7YI2 - chains B and D of the 7 polymer chains in the assembly; structure by electron microscopy, 3.40 A resolution.

# Chain B
Molecule: Histone deacetylase RPD3
Source organism: Saccharomyces cerevisiae S288C
UniProtKB: P32561 (RPD3_YEAST); residue numbers follow UniProt; this construct covers 1-433
Chain sequence (433 residues; row label = number of the first residue in the row):
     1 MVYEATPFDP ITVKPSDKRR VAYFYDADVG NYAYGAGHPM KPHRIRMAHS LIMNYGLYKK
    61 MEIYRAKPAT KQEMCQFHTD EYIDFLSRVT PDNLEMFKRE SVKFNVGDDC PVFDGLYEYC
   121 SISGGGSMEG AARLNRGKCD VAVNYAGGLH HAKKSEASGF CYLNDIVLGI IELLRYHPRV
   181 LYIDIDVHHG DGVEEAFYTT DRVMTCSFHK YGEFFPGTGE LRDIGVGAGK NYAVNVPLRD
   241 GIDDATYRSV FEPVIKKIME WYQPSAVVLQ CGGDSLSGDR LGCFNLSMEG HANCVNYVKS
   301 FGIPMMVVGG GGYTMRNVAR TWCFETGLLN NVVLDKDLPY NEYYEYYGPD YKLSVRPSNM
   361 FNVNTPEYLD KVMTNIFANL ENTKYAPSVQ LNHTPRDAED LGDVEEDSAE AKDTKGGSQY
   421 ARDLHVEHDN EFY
Unresolved in the structure: 1-16, 385-433
Bound ions: Zn2+: Asp186, His188, Asp274

# Chain D
Molecule: Transcriptional regulatory protein RCO1
Source organism: Saccharomyces cerevisiae S288C
UniProtKB: Q04779 (RCO1_YEAST); numbering as in UniProt (aligned over 1-684)
Chain sequence (684 residues; numbered 1 to 684; the number before each row is that of its first residue):
     1 MDTSKKDTTR SPSHSNSSSP SSSSLSSSSS KEKKRPKRLS SQNVNYDLKR RKIITSEGIE
    61 RSFKNEHSNL AVEDNIPEEE PKELLEKDSK GNIIKLNEPS TISEDSKVSV TGLPLNKGPS
   121 EKIKRESLWN YRKNLGGQSN NSEMTLVPSK RFTQVPKNFQ DLNRNDLKTF LTENMTEESN
   181 IRSTIGWNGD IINRTRDREP ESDRDNKKLS NIRTKIILST NATYDSKSKL FGQNSIKSTS
   241 NASEKIFRDK NNSTIDFENE DFCSACNQSG SFLCCDTCPK SFHFLCLDPP IDPNNLPKGD
   301 WHCNECKFKI FINNSMATLK KIESNFIKQN NNVKIFAKLL FNIDSHNPKQ FQLPNYIKET
   361 FPAVKTGSRG QYSDENDKIP LTDRQLFNTS YGQSITKLDS YNPDTHIDSN SGKFLICYKC
   421 NQTRLGSWSH PENSRLIMTC DYCQTPWHLD CVPRASFKNL GSKWKCPLHS PTKVYKKIHH
   481 CQEDNSVNYK VWKKQRLINK KNQLYYEPLQ KIGYQNNGNI QIIPTTSHTD YDFNQDFKIT
   541 QIDENSIKYD FFDKIYKSKM VQKRKLFQFQ ESLIDKLVSN GSQNGNSEDN MVKDIASLIY
   601 FQVSNNDKSS NNKSASKSNN LRKLWDLKEL TNVVVPNELD SIQFNDFSSD EIKHLLYLKK
   661 IIESKPKEEL LKFLNIENPE NQSE
Unresolved in the structure: 1-95, 131-165, 188-258, 379-399, 478-488, 524-533, 565-684
Bound ions: Zn2+ site 1: Cys263, Cys266, His283, Cys286; Zn2+ site 2: Cys278, Cys303, Cys306; Zn2+ site 3: Cys417, Cys420, His448, Cys451; Zn2+ site 4: Cys440, Cys443, Cys466, His469
Reported in the primary citation:
  - mutagenesis - L509A/Q510A/K511A/I512A/Y549A/Y556A/M560A: decreased catalytic activity

# How chain B and chain D interact
Pairs across the interface - 61 pairs, chain B then chain D:
  His49(B) with Thr172(D), hydrogen bond
  Ser50(B) with Thr169(D)
  Met53(B) with Leu167(D); Thr169(D)
  Asn54(B) with Leu167(D); Lys168(D); Thr169(D)
  Tyr58(B) with Asp166(D), hydrogen bond (side chain-backbone); Leu167(D), hydrogen bond (side chain-backbone); Leu171(D), hydrophobic; Met175(D)
  Ile63(B) with Met175(D); Thr176(D); Glu177(D), hydrogen bond (backbone-backbone)
  Tyr64(B) with Glu177(D)
  Arg65(B) with Glu177(D), hydrogen bond (backbone-backbone); Glu178(D), salt bridge; Ser179(D), hydrogen bond (backbone-backbone)
  Ala66(B) with Ser179(D)
  Lys67(B) with Ser179(D), hydrogen bond (backbone-backbone); Arg182(D), hydrogen bond (backbone-side chain); Ile185(D)
  Pro68(B) with Arg182(D)
  Ala69(B) with Arg182(D)
  Gln72(B) with Trp187(D)
  Glu73(B) with Arg182(D), salt bridge; Thr184(D), hydrogen bond
  Gln76(B) with Trp187(D)
  Met128(B) with Arg182(D)
  Glu129(B) with Ser179(D), hydrogen bond; Asn180(D), hydrogen bond (side chain-backbone); Ile181(D), hydrogen bond (side chain-backbone); Arg182(D)
  Ala132(B) with Ile181(D); Arg182(D)
  Arg133(B) with Ser179(D), hydrogen bond; Ile181(D)
  Arg136(B) with Ile181(D)
  Glu172(B) with Ser183(D), hydrogen bond (side chain-backbone)
  Arg175(B) with Thr184(D)
  Tyr211(B) with Ala455(D)
  Gly212(B) with Ser456(D)
  Glu213(B) with Phe457(D); Lys458(D); Asn459(D)
  Arg239(B) with Leu449(D); Asp450(D), salt bridge; Arg454(D), hydrogen bond (side chain-backbone); Ala455(D), hydrogen bond (side chain-backbone)
  Glu342(B) with Thr169(D)
  Phe361(B) with Pro431(D); Glu432(D)
  Val363(B) with Leu436(D), hydrophobic
  Thr365(B) with Arg435(D); Asp450(D), hydrogen bond
  Glu367(B) with Arg435(D), salt bridge
  Tyr368(B) with Asp450(D); Arg454(D); Ala455(D)
  Lys371(B) with Asp450(D), hydrogen bond (side chain-backbone); Cys451(D), hydrogen bond (side chain-backbone)
Other interface residues (no listed pair), chain B (42 interface residues in all): Phe24, Tyr25, Ala36, Tyr55, Gly56, Lys59, Gly125, Lys210, Pro366
Other interface residues (no listed pair), chain D (36 interface residues in all): Val110, Ser400, Lys419, Arg424, Leu460

# Overview
The interface between chain B and chain D involves 42 residues on one side and 36 on the other; the contacts
include 19 hydrogen bonds and 4 salt bridges. Polar contacts include Arg65(B)-Glu178(D), Glu73(B)-Arg182(D)
and Arg239(B)-Asp450(D). Asp186(B), His188(B) and Asp274(B) coordinate Zn2+. The paper reports that
L509A/Q510A/K511A/I512A/Y549A/Y556A/M560A of chain D reduce catalytic activity.
Here chain B is Histone deacetylase RPD3 and chain D is Transcriptional regulatory protein RCO1, both from
Saccharomyces cerevisiae S288C. Entry 7YI2 (Cryo-EM structure of Rpd3S in loose-state Rpd3S-NCP complex) was
determined by electron microscopy, deposited together with 7YI0, 7YI1, 7YI3, 7YI4 and 7YI5.
